Entry 7V3U (electron microscopy, 3.20 A resolution); this record covers chains 3 and 7 of the 12 polymer chains in the assembly.

Chain 3:
Molecule: DNA replication licensing factor MCM3
From: Saccharomyces cerevisiae S288C
Notes: EC 3.6.4.12
UniProtKB: P24279 (MCM3_YEAST); residues 1-971 here = UniProt positions 1-971
Chain sequence (971 residues; numbered 1 to 971; the number before each row is that of its first residue):
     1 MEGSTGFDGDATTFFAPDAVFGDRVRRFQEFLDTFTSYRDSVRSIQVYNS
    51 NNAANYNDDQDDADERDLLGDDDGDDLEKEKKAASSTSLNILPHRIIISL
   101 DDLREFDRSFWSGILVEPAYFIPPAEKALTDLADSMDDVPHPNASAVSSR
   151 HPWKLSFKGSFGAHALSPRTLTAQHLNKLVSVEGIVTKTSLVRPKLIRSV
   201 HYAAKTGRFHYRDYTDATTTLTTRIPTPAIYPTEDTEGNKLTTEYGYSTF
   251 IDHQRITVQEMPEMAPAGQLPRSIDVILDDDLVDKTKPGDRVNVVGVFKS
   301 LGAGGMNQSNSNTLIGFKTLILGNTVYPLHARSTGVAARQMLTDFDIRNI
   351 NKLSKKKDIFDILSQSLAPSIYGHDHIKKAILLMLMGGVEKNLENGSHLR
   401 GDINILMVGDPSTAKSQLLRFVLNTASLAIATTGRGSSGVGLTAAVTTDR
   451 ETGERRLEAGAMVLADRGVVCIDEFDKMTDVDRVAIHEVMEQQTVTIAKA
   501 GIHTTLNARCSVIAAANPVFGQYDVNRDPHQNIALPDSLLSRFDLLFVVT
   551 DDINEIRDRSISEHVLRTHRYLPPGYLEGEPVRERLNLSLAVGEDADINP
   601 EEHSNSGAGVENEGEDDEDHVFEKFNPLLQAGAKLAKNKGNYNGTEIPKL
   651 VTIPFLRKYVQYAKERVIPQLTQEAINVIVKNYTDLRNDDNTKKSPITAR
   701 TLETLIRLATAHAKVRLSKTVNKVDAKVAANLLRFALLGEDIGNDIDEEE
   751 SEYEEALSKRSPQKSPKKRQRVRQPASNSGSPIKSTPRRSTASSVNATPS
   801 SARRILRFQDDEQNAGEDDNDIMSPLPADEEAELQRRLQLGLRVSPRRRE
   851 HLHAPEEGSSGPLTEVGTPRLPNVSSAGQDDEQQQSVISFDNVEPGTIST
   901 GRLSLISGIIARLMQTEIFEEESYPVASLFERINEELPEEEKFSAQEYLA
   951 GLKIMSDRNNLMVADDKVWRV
Disordered / not traced: 1-16, 60-88, 141-149, 312, 594-639, 739-971
Curated features (UniProtKB/Swiss-Prot):
  - motif: Ser-541 to Asp-544 (Arginine finger)
  - binding site (ATP): Gly-409 to Ser-416
  - modified residue: Ser-761 (Phosphoserine), Ser-777 (Phosphoserine), Ser-781 (Phosphoserine), Thr-868 (Phosphothreonine)
  - mutagenesis: Lys-415 (K415A: No effect on MCM2-7 complex helicase activity. Loss of MCM2-7 complex helicase activity; when associated with MCM5 A-422. Reduces MCM2-7 complex helicase activity ...)
Metal / ion sites: Mg2+: Ser-416 (together with ADP)
Residues lining bound ligands:
  - ADP (adenosine-5'-diphosphate): Ser-370, Ile-371, Tyr-372, His-374, Asp-410, Pro-411, Ser-412, Thr-413, Ala-414, Lys-415, Ser-416, Gln-417, Ile-561, Val-565
  - ATP-gamma-S (AGS; phosphothiophosphoric acid-adenylate ester): Leu-399, Glu-491, Gln-492, Ser-538, Arg-542, Ala-699, Arg-700, Glu-703

Chain 7:
Molecule: DNA replication licensing factor MCM7
From: Saccharomyces cerevisiae S288C
Notes: EC 3.6.4.12
UniProtKB: P38132 (MCM7_YEAST); numbering as in UniProt (aligned over 1-845)
Chain sequence (845 residues; each row starts with the number of its first residue):
     1 MSAALPSIQLPVDYNNLFNEITDFLVTFKQDTLSSDATRNENEDENLDAE
    51 NIEQHLLEKGPKYMAMLQKVANRELNSVIIDLDDILQYQNEKFLQGTQAD
   101 DLVSAIQQNANHFTELFCRAIDNNMPLPTKEIDYKDDVLDVILNQRRLRN
   151 ERMLSDRTNEIRSENLMDTTMDPPSSMNDALREVVEDETELFPPNLTRRY
   201 FLYFKPLSQNCARRYRKKAISSKPLSVRQIKGDFLGQLITVRGIITRVSD
   251 VKPAVEVIAYTCDQCGYEVFQEVNSRTFTPLSECTSEECSQNQTKGQLFM
   301 STRASKFSAFQECKIQELSQQVPVGHIPRSLNIHVNGTLVRSLSPGDIVD
   351 VTGIFLPAPYTGFKALKAGLLTETYLEAQFVRQHKKKFASFSLTSDVEER
   401 VMELITSGDVYNRLAKSIAPEIYGNLDVKKALLLLLVGGVDKRVGDGMKI
   451 RGDINVCLMGDPGVAKSQLLKAICKISPRGVYTTGKGSSGVGLTAAVMKD
   501 PVTDEMILEGGALVLADNGICCIDEFDKMDESDRTAIHEVMEQQTISISK
   551 AGINTTLNARTSILAAANPLYGRYNPRLSPLDNINLPAALLSRFDILFLM
   601 LDIPSRDDDEKLAEHVTYVHMHNKQPDLDFTPVEPSKMREYIAYAKTKRP
   651 VMSEAVNDYVVQAYIRLRQDSKREMDSKFSFGQATPRTLLGIIRLSQALA
   701 KLRLADMVDIDDVEEALRLVRVSKESLYQETNKSKEDESPTTKIFTIIKK
   751 MLQETGKNTLSYENIVKTVRLRGFTMLQLSNCIQEYSYLNVWHLINEGNT
   801 LKFVDDGTMDTDQEDSLVSTPKLAPQTTASANVSAQDSDIDLQDA
Disordered / not traced: 1, 32-58, 170-172, 731-845
Curated features (UniProtKB/Swiss-Prot):
  - motif: Ser-592 to Asp-595 (Arginine finger)
  - binding site (ATP): Tyr-423, Gly-463, Ala-465, Lys-466, Ser-467, Asn-568, Arg-593, Arg-687
  - modified residue: Thr-811 (Phosphothreonine), Ser-819 (Phosphoserine), Ser-838 (Phosphoserine)
  - mutagenesis: Lys-466 (K466A: Loss of MCM2-7 complex helicase activity)
Disulfide bonds: Cys-474/Cys-522
Metal / ion sites: Zn2+: Cys-262, Cys-265, Cys-284, Cys-289; Mg2+: Ser-467 (together with ATP-gamma-S)
Residues lining bound ligands:
  - ATP-gamma-S (AGS; phosphothiophosphoric acid-adenylate ester), molecule 1: Glu-421, Ile-422, Tyr-423, Asn-425, Asp-461, Pro-462, Gly-463, Val-464, Ala-465, Lys-466, Ser-467, Gln-468, Glu-525, Asn-568, Leu-612, Val-616
  - ATP-gamma-S (AGS), molecule 2: Ile-450, Glu-542, Ala-589, Arg-593, Pro-686, Arg-687, Leu-690

How chain 3 and chain 7 interact:
Residue-residue contacts - 131 pairs, chain 3 then chain 7:
  Tyr-56(3) / Lys-218(7)
  Asp-59(3) / Lys-218(7)
  Arg-193(3) / Tyr-360(7)
  Arg-193(3) / Thr-361(7)
  Pro-194(3) / Leu-235(7)  hydrophobic
  Pro-194(3) / Leu-370(7)
  Pro-194(3) / Leu-371(7)
  Pro-194(3) / Thr-372(7)  hydrogen bond (backbone-backbone)
  Pro-194(3) / Thr-374(7)
  Lys-195(3) / Gly-369(7)
  Lys-195(3) / Leu-370(7)
  Lys-195(3) / Leu-371(7)
  Leu-196(3) / Leu-370(7)  hydrogen bond (backbone-backbone)
  Tyr-202(3) / Tyr-14(7)
  Tyr-202(3) / His-112(7)
  Arg-208(3) / Ser-7(7)
  Phe-209(3) / Ser-7(7)
  Phe-209(3) / Ile-8(7)  hydrogen bond (backbone-backbone)
  Phe-209(3) / Leu-10(7)  hydrophobic
  Phe-209(3) / Val-12(7)  hydrophobic
  Phe-209(3) / Tyr-14(7)  hydrophobic
  His-210(3) / Leu-5(7)  hydrogen bond (side chain-backbone)
  His-210(3) / Pro-6(7)
  His-210(3) / Ser-7(7)  hydrogen bond
  Tyr-211(3) / Leu-5(7)
  Tyr-211(3) / Pro-6(7)  hydrogen bond (backbone-backbone)
  Tyr-211(3) / Ile-8(7)  hydrophobic
  Arg-212(3) / Ala-4(7)  hydrogen bond (side chain-backbone)
  Arg-212(3) / Leu-5(7)
  Tyr-214(3) / Leu-370(7)  hydrophobic
  Asp-216(3) / Ala-368(7)
  Asp-216(3) / Gly-369(7)  hydrogen bond (side chain-backbone)
  Thr-218(3) / Ala-368(7)
  Pro-232(3) / Leu-5(7)  hydrophobic
  Glu-234(3) / Leu-5(7)
  Asp-235(3) / Leu-5(7)
  Thr-236(3) / Ser-2(7)
  Leu-241(3) / Leu-5(7)  hydrophobic
  Glu-244(3) / Tyr-14(7)  hydrogen bond
  Glu-244(3) / Asn-109(7)  hydrogen bond
  Glu-244(3) / His-112(7)  salt bridge
  Tyr-245(3) / Asn-109(7)
  Tyr-245(3) / Gly-236(7)
  Tyr-245(3) / Leu-356(7)  hydrophobic
  Tyr-245(3) / Pro-357(7)
  Gly-246(3) / Gln-108(7)
  Gly-246(3) / Leu-235(7)  hydrogen bond (backbone-backbone)
  Gly-246(3) / Gly-236(7)
  Tyr-247(3) / Leu-10(7)  hydrophobic
  Tyr-247(3) / Val-12(7)
  Tyr-247(3) / Tyr-14(7)
  Tyr-247(3) / Asn-109(7)
  Phe-250(3) / Gly-232(7)
  Phe-250(3) / Leu-235(7)  hydrophobic
  Phe-250(3) / Pro-357(7)  hydrophobic
  Asp-252(3) / Lys-231(7)
  Asp-252(3) / Gly-232(7)  hydrogen bond (side chain-backbone)
  His-253(3) / Ala-368(7)
  His-253(3) / Leu-371(7)
  Arg-255(3) / Leu-366(7)  hydrogen bond (side chain-backbone)
  Asp-284(3) / Arg-329(7)  salt bridge
  Lys-287(3) / Gly-325(7)
  Lys-391(3) / His-620(7)
  Leu-393(3) / Glu-421(7)
  Leu-393(3) / Asn-623(7)
  Glu-394(3) / Asn-623(7)
  Asn-395(3) / Glu-421(7)  hydrogen bond
  Asn-395(3) / Lys-475(7)  hydrogen bond (backbone-side chain)
  Gly-396(3) / Lys-475(7)
  Ser-397(3) / Glu-421(7)  hydrogen bond
  His-398(3) / Gln-468(7)
  Glu-451(3) / Phe-363(7)
  Glu-451(3) / Leu-366(7)
  Glu-454(3) / Lys-314(7)  salt bridge
  Leu-457(3) / Ile-327(7)
  Val-463(3) / Gly-325(7)
  Asp-466(3) / Val-324(7)
  Arg-467(3) / Val-324(7)
  Val-484(3) / Lys-486(7)
  Val-484(3) / Lys-528(7)
  His-487(3) / Glu-525(7)  salt bridge
  His-487(3) / Lys-528(7)
  Glu-488(3) / Tyr-482(7)
  Glu-488(3) / Thr-484(7)  hydrogen bond
  Gln-492(3) / Ser-467(7)
  Gln-492(3) / Gln-468(7)  hydrogen bond
  Gln-492(3) / Lys-471(7)  hydrogen bond
  Thr-496(3) / Tyr-482(7)
  Ala-498(3) / Gly-487(7)
  Ala-498(3) / Ser-488(7)
  Ala-498(3) / Gly-492(7)
  Lys-499(3) / Gly-492(7)
  Ala-500(3) / Val-491(7)  hydrophobic
  Ala-500(3) / Ala-496(7)  hydrophobic
  Gly-501(3) / Glu-509(7)
  His-503(3) / Val-481(7)
  His-503(3) / Tyr-482(7)
  His-503(3) / Leu-515(7)
  Thr-504(3) / Gln-316(7)
  Thr-505(3) / Ser-319(7)
  Leu-506(3) / Pro-328(7)
  Asn-507(3) / Ser-319(7)  hydrogen bond (side chain-backbone)
  Ser-538(3) / Asn-568(7)  hydrogen bond
  Ser-541(3) / Pro-462(7)
  Arg-542(3) / Glu-525(7)  salt bridge
  Leu-671(3) / His-620(7)
  Leu-671(3) / Met-621(7)
  Thr-672(3) / Met-621(7)
  Ile-676(3) / Thr-617(7)
  Ile-676(3) / Met-621(7)  hydrophobic
  Val-680(3) / Ala-613(7)  hydrophobic
  Tyr-683(3) / Asp-609(7)
  Tyr-683(3) / Ala-613(7)  hydrophobic
  Thr-684(3) / Arg-606(7)
  Asp-685(3) / Arg-606(7)  salt bridge
  Arg-687(3) / Asp-602(7)  salt bridge
  Arg-687(3) / Ile-603(7)
  Arg-687(3) / Pro-604(7)
  Arg-687(3) / Asp-609(7)  salt bridge
  Asn-688(3) / Pro-604(7)
  Asn-688(3) / Ser-605(7)
  Asn-688(3) / Arg-606(7)  hydrogen bond (side chain-backbone)
  Thr-698(3) / Pro-462(7)
  Thr-698(3) / Arg-573(7)
  Ala-699(3) / Gly-463(7)
  Arg-700(3) / Gly-463(7)
  Leu-702(3) / Ala-613(7)  hydrophobic
  Leu-702(3) / Val-616(7)  hydrophobic
  Glu-703(3) / Val-616(7)
  Glu-703(3) / His-620(7)
  Ile-706(3) / His-620(7)
Also at the interface, not in a pair above, chain 3 (93 interface residues in all): Asp-58, Val-200, Thr-242, Lys-318, Asn-392, Leu-399, Arg-450, Glu-458, Ala-459, Leu-464, Val-481, Thr-494, Arg-509, Asp-537, Gln-670, Gln-673, Pro-696, Ile-697
Also at the interface, not in a pair above, chain 7 (84 interface residues in all): Asn-111, Val-322, His-326, Ala-365, Glu-373, Pro-420, Thr-483, Ser-489, Ala-512, Leu-612, Glu-614, Val-619, Lys-624

In short:
93 residues of chain 3 and 84 residues of chain 7 are in contact; the contacts include 22 hydrogen bonds and 8
salt bridges. Among the polar pairs are Glu-244(3)/His-112(7), Asp-284(3)/Arg-329(7) and
Glu-454(3)/Lys-314(7). One ATP-gamma-S molecule is bound between chain 3 and chain 7.
Here chain 3 is DNA replication licensing factor MCM3 and chain 7 is DNA replication licensing factor MCM7,
both from Saccharomyces cerevisiae S288C. Entry 7V3U (Cryo-EM structure of MCM double hexamer with structured
Mcm4-NSD) was determined by electron microscopy together with 7V3V and 7W8G from the same study.
